8SNX - chains A and C of the 6 polymer chains in the assembly; structure by electron microscopy, 3.40 A resolution.

# Chain A
Name: RNA-directed RNA polymerase L
Source organism: Respiratory syncytial virus A2
Notes: EC 2.7.7.48, 3.6.1.-, 2.7.7.88, 2.1.1.375
Reference sequence: P28887 (L_HRSVA); residues 1-2165 here = UniProt positions 1-2165
Sequence (2165 residues; each row starts with the number of its first residue):
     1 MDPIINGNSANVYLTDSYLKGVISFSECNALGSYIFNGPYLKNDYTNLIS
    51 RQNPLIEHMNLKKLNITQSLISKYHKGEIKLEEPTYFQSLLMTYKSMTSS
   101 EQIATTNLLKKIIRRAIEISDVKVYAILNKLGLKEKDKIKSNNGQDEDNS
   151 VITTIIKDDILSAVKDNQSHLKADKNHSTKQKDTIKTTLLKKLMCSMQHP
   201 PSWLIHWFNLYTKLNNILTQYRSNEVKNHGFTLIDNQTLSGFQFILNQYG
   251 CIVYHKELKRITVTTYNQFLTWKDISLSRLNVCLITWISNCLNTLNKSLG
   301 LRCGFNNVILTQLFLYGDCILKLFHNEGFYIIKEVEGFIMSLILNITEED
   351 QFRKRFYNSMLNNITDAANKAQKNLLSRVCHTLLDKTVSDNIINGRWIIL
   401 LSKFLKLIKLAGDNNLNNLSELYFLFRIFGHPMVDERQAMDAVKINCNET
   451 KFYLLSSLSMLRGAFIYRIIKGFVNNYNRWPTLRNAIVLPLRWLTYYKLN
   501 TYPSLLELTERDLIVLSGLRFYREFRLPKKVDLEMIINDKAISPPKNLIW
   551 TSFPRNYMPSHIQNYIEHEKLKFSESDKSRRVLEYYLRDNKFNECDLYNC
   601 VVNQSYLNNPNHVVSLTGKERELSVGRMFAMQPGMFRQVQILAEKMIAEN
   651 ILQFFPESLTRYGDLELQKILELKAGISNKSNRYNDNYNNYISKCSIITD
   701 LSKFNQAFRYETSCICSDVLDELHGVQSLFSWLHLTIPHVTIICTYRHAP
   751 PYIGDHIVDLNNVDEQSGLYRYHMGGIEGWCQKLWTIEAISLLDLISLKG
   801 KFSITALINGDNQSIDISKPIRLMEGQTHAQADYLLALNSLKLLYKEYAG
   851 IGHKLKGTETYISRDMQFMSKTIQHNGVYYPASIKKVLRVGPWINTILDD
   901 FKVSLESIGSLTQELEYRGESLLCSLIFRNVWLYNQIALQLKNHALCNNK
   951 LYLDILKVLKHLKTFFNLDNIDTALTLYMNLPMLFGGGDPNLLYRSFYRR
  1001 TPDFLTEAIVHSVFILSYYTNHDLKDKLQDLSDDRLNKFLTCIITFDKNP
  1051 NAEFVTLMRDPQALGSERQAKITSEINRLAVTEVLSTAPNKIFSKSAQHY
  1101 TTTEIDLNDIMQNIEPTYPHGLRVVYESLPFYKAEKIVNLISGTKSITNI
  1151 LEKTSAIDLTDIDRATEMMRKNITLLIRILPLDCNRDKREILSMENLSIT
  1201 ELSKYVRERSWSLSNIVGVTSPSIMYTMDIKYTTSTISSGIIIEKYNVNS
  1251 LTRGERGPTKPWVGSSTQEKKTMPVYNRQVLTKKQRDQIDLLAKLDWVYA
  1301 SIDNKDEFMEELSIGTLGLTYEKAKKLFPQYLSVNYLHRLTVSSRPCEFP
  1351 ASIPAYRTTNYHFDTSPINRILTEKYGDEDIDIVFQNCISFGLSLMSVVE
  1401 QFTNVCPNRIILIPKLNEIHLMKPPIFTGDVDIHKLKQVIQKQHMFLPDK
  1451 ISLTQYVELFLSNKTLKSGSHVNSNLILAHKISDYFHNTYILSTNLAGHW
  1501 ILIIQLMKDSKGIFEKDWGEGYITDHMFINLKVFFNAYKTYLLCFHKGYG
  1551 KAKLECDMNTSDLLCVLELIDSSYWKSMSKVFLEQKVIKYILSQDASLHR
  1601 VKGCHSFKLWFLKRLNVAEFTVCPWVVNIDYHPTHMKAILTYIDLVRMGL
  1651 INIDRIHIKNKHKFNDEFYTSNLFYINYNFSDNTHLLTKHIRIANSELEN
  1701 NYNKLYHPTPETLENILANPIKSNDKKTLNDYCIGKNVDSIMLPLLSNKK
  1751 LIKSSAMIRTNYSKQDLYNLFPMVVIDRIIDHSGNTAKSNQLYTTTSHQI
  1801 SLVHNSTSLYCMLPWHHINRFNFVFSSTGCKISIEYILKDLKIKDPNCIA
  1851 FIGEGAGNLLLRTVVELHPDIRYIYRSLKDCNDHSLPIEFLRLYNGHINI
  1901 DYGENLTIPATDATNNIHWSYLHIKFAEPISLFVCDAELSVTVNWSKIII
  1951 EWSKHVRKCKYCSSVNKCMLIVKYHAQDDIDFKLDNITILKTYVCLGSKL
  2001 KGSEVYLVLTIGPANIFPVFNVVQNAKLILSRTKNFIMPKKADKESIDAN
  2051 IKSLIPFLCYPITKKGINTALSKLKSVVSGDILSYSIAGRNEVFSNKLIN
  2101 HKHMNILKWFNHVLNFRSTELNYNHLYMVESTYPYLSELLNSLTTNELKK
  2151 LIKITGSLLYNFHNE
Not modelled in the structure: 1-9, 134-183, 662-665, 677-689, 1463-2165
UniProt features mapped onto this chain:
  - active site: His1338 (Nucleophile), Lys1831 (For mRNA (nucleoside-2'-O-)-methyltransferase activity), Asp1936 (For mRNA (nucleoside-2'-O-)-methyltransferase activity), Lys1973 (For mRNA (nucleoside-2'-O-)-methyltransferase activity), Glu2004 (For mRNA (nucleoside-2'-O-)-methyltransferase activity)
  - binding site (Mg(2+)): Asp700, Asp811
  - binding site (substrate): Gly1853 to Gly1857
  - natural variant: Cys319 (C319Y: In strain: Cold-passage attenuated), His1690 (H1690Y: In strain: Cold-passage attenuated)
  - mutagenesis: Asp811 (D811A: Complete loss of RNA synthesis), Asn812 (N812A: Complete loss of RNA synthesis), Pro1261 (P1261A: Inhibition of RNA synthesis), Trp1262 (W1262A: Inhibition of RNA synthesis), Pro1274 (P1274A: No effect on RNA synthesis), Tyr1276 (Y1276A: No effect on RNA synthesis), Arg1820 (R1820A: Complete loss of methyltransferase activity), Gly1855 (G1855S: Complete loss of methyltransferase activity), Asp1936 (D1936A: About 90% loss of methyltransferase activity), Glu1938 (E1938A: Complete loss of methyltransferase activity), Ser1998 (S1998A: Complete loss of methyltransferase activity), Glu2004 (E2004A: Complete loss of methyltransferase activity)
What the authors report for this chain:
  - binding site for the 10-nt RNA strand: Tyr13, Glu57, Lys540, Thr551, Arg555, Lys570, Arg580, Glu584, Lys619, Glu620, Phe629, Arg637, Gln640, Thr660, Arg747, Glu778, Lys783, Ser1155
  - specificity-determining residues: Lys619, Glu778 (proposed by the authors, not directly observed)
  - catalytic residues: Gly810 to Asn812
  - conformationally variable residues (order/disorder transition): Glu666 to Gly676

# Chain C
Name: Phosphoprotein
Source organism: Respiratory syncytial virus A2
Reference sequence: G3C7Q7 (G3C7Q7_HRSV); residues 1-241 here = UniProt positions 1-241
Sequence (241 residues; each row starts with the number of its first residue):
     1 MEKFAPEFHGEDANNRATKFLESIKGKFTSPKDPKKKDSIISVNSIDIEV
    51 TKESPITSNSTIINPTNETDDTAGNKPNYQRKPLVSFKEDPTPSDNPFSK
   101 LYKETIETFDNNEEESSYSYEEINDQTNDNITARLDRIDEKLSEILGMLH
   151 TLVVASAGPTSARDGIRDAMVGLREEMIEKIRTEALMTNDRLEAMARLRN
   201 EESEKMAKDTSDEVSLNPTSEKLNNLLEGNDSDNDLSLEDF
Not modelled in the structure: 1-127, 184-241

# How chain A and chain C interact
Pairs across the interface - 10 pairs, chain A then chain C:
  Asn485(A) - Glu144(C)  hydrogen bond
  Ile487(A) - Glu140(C)
  Ile487(A) - Lys141(C)
  Ile487(A) - Glu144(C)
  Val488(A) - Lys141(C)  hydrogen bond (backbone-side chain)
  Val488(A) - Glu144(C)
  Leu489(A) - Arg137(C)  hydrogen bond (backbone-side chain)
  Leu489(A) - Lys141(C)
  Leu491(A) - Arg134(C)
  Leu494(A) - Arg137(C)
Interface residues without a listed pair, chain A (7 interface residues in all): Pro490

# Summary
The interface between chain A and chain C involves 7 residues on one side and 5 on the other; the contacts
include 3 hydrogen bonds. Among the polar pairs are Asn485(A)-Glu144(C), Val488(A)-Lys141(C) and
Leu489(A)-Arg137(C). From the paper: the catalytic residue Gly810(A); a binding site for the 10-nt RNA strand
at Tyr13(A), Glu57(A) and Lys540(A) among others.
Here chain A is RNA-directed RNA polymerase L and chain C is Phosphoprotein, both from Respiratory syncytial
virus A2. Entry 8SNX (Cryo-EM structure of the respiratory syncytial virus polymerase (L:P) bound to the
leader promoter) was determined by electron microscopy (same publication as 8SNY).
